PDB entry 5EKE | X-ray diffraction, 3.00 A resolution | chains A and B of the 4 polymer chains in the assembly

# Chain A (and B)
Molecule: Uncharacterized glycosyltransferase sll0501
Organism: Synechocystis sp. (strain PCC 6803 / Kazusa)
Notes: EC 2.4.-.-; chain B of this document is another copy of the same molecule, construct and numbering; everything in this record applies to it too
UniProt: Q55487 (Y501_SYNY3); residue numbers follow UniProt; this construct covers 2-318
Amino-acid sequence (341 residues; each row starts with the number of its first residue; numbers below 1 keep their minus sign (Met-22 is residue -22)):
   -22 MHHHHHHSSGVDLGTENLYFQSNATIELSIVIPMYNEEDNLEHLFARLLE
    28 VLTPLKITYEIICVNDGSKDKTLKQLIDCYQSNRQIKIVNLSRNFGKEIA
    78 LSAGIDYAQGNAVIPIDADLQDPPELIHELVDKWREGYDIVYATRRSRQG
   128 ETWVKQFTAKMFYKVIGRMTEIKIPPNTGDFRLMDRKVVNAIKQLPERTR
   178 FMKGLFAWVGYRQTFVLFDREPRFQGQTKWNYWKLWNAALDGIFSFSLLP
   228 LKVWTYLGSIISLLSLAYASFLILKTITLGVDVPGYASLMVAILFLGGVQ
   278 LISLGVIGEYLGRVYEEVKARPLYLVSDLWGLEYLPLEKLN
Not modelled in the structure: -22 to -4, 128-145, 198-207, 258, 314-318 (chain B: -22 to -4, 125-132, 198-204, 252-257, 317-318)
Differences from the reference sequence: initiating methionine (-22); expression tag (-21 to 1); engineered mutation Ala215 (Phe in Q55487)
Bound ions: Mg2+: Asp96 (together with UDP)
Small-molecule neighbours: UDP (uridine-5'-diphosphate): Pro10, Met11, Tyr12, Glu14, Asp43, Asn71, Gly73, Lys74, Ala77, Asp94, Ala95, Asp96
From the paper describing this entry:
  - mutagenesis - R122A, R200A, R200Q, T205P, F215A: decreased catalytic activity
  - catalytic residues: Asp157 (proposed by the authors, not directly observed)
  - mutagenesis - R122Q, G127V, A136M, D157N, L212F, A216M: abolished catalytic activity

# Interface between chain A and chain B
Pairs across the interface (72):
  Lys164(A) - Ser304(B)  hydrogen bond (side chain-backbone)
  Lys164(A) - Asp305(B)  salt bridge
  Ala168(A) - Leu302(B)  hydrophobic
  Gln171(A) - Ala297(B)
  Leu172(A) - Ala297(B)
  Leu172(A) - Pro299(B)
  Glu174(A) - Arg298(B)  salt bridge
  Trp185(A) - Arg70(B)  hydrogen bond (backbone-side chain)
  Trp185(A) - Arg298(B)
  Trp185(A) - Pro299(B)
  Trp185(A) - Leu302(B)  hydrophobic
  Val186(A) - Ser69(B)  hydrogen bond (backbone-side chain)
  Val186(A) - Leu302(B)
  Gly187(A) - Arg70(B)
  Tyr188(A) - Ser69(B)  hydrogen bond (backbone-backbone)
  Tyr188(A) - Leu302(B)
  Tyr188(A) - Ser304(B)
  Ser222(A) - Tyr292(B)  hydrogen bond (backbone-side chain)
  Ser222(A) - Arg298(B)  hydrogen bond (backbone-side chain)
  Phe223(A) - Arg298(B)
  Leu225(A) - Gly289(B)
  Leu225(A) - Tyr292(B)  hydrophobic
  Leu225(A) - Glu293(B)
  Leu228(A) - Gly285(B)
  Leu228(A) - Gly289(B)
  Lys229(A) - Glu286(B)  salt bridge
  Thr232(A) - Gly282(B)
  Gly235(A) - Leu278(B)
  Ile238(A) - Leu278(B)  hydrophobic
  Ser239(A) - Gly275(B)  hydrogen bond (side chain-backbone)
  Ser239(A) - Leu278(B)
  Ser239(A) - Ile279(B)
  Ser242(A) - Leu271(B)  hydrogen bond (side chain-backbone)
  Ser242(A) - Gly275(B)
  Leu243(A) - Phe272(B)
  Leu243(A) - Val276(B)
  Ala246(A) - Val268(B)
  Ala246(A) - Leu271(B)  hydrophobic
  Ser247(A) - Phe272(B)
  Ile250(A) - Val268(B)  hydrophobic
  Leu251(A) - Val268(B)  hydrophobic
  Ile254(A) - Ala264(B)  hydrophobic
  Asp259(A) - Tyr263(B)
  Val260(A) - Tyr263(B)
  Gly262(A) - Tyr263(B)
  Ser265(A) - Tyr263(B)  hydrogen bond
  Ser265(A) - Met267(B)
  Leu266(A) - Tyr263(B)  hydrophobic
  Leu266(A) - Leu266(B)  hydrophobic
  Leu266(A) - Met267(B)
  Ala269(A) - Leu271(B)  hydrophobic
  Ile270(A) - Ile270(B)  hydrophobic
  Leu273(A) - Leu271(B)
  Leu273(A) - Gly274(B)
  Leu273(A) - Gly275(B)
  Val276(A) - Leu278(B)  hydrophobic
  Gln277(A) - Gly274(B)  hydrogen bond (side chain-backbone)
  Gln277(A) - Gln277(B)  hydrogen bond
  Gln277(A) - Leu278(B)
  Ser280(A) - Leu281(B)
  Leu281(A) - Leu281(B)  hydrophobic
  Ile284(A) - Leu281(B)
  Ile284(A) - Ile284(B)  hydrophobic
  Ile284(A) - Gly285(B)
  Ile284(A) - Leu288(B)
  Tyr287(A) - Leu288(B)  hydrophobic
  Leu288(A) - Leu288(B)
  Arg290(A) - Tyr292(B)
  Val291(A) - Tyr292(B)  hydrophobic
  Glu294(A) - Val295(B)
  Glu294(A) - Ala297(B)
  Val295(A) - Val295(B)  hydrophobic
Interface residues without a listed pair, chain A (47 interface residues in all): Asp116, Pro173, Tyr245
Interface residues without a listed pair, chain B (38 interface residues in all): Phe72, Leu273, Val291, Lys296, Leu300, Val303

# Summary
The interface between chain A and chain B involves 47 residues on one side and 38 on the other, with 11
hydrogen bonds and 3 salt bridges. Among the polar pairs are Lys164(A)-Asp305(B), Glu174(A)-Arg298(B) and
Lys229(A)-Glu286(B). From the paper: the catalytic residue Asp157(A); R122Q, G127V and A136M of chain A, among
others, abolish catalytic activity; 11 substitutions were tested in all.
Chain A and chain B are both Uncharacterized glycosyltransferase sll0501 (Synechocystis sp. (strain PCC 6803 /
Kazusa)); the structure, Structure of the polyisoprenyl-phosphate glycosyltransferase GtrB (F215A mutant), was
determined by X-ray diffraction together with 5EKP from the same study.
